8D0B - chains A and H of the 8 polymer chains in the assembly; structure by electron microscopy, 3.43 A resolution.

== Chain A ==
Protein: CST complex subunit CTC1
Organism: Homo sapiens
Reference sequence: Q2NKJ3 (CTC1_HUMAN); residues 9-1217 here = UniProt positions 9-1217
Amino-acid sequence (1209 residues; row label = number of the first residue in the row):
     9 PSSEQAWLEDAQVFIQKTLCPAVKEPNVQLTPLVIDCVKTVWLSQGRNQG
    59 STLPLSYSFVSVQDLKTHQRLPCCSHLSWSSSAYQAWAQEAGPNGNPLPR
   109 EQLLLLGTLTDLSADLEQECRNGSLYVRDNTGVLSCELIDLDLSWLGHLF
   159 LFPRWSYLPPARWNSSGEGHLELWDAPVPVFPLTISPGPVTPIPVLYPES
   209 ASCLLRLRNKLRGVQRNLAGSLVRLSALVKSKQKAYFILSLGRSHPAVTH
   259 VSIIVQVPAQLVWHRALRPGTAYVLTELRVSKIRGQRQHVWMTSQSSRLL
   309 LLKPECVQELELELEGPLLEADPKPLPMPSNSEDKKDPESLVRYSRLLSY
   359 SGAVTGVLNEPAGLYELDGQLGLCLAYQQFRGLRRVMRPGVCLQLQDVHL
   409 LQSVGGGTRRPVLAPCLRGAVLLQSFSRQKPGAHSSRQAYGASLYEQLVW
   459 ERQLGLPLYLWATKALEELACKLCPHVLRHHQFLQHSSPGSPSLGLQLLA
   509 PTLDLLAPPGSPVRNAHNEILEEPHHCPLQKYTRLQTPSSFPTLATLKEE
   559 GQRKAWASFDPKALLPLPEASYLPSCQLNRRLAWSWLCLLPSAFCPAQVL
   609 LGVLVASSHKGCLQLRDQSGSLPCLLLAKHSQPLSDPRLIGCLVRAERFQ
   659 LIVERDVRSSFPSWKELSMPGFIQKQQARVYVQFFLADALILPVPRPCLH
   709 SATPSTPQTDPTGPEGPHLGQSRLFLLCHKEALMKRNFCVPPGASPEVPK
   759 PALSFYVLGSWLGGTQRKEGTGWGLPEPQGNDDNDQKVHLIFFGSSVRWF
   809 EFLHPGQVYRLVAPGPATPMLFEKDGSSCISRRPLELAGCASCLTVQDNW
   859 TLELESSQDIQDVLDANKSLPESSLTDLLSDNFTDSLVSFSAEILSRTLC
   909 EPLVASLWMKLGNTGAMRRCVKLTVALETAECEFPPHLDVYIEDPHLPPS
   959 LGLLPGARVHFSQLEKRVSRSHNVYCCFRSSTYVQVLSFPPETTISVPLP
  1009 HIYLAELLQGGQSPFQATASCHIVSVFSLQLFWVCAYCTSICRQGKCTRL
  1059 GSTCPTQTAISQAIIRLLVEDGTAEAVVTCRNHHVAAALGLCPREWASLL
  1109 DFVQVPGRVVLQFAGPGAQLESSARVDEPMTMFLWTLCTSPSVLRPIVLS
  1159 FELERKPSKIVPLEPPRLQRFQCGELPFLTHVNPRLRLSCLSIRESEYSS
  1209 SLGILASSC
Not modelled in the structure: 318-349, 706-727, 911-925, 1125-1135, 1205-1217
Sequence notes: conflict Val820 (Ile in Q2NKJ3), Val1005 (Ile in Q2NKJ3)
Curated features (UniProtKB/Swiss-Prot):
  - natural variant: Ala227 (A227V: In CRMCC1), Val259 (V259M: In CRMCC1), Gly503 (G503R: In CRMCC1), Val665 (V665G: In CRMCC1), Val820 (I820V: this construct carries the variant), Arg840 (R840W: In CRMCC1), Val871 (V871M: In CRMCC1), Arg975 (R975G: In CRMCC1), Cys985 (deletion: In CRMCC1), Arg987 (R987W: In CRMCC1), Val1005 (I1005V: this construct carries the variant), Leu1142 (L1142H: In CRMCC1), 1 further natural variant entry in UniProt

== Chain H ==
Molecule: 15-nt DNA strand
Sequence (15 nucleotides; numbered 1 to 15; the number before each row is that of its first residue):
     1 TAGGGTTAGGGTTAG

== How chain A and chain H interact ==
Pairs across the interface (39):
  Cys928(A) - DA2(H)  base contact
  Tyr949(A) - DA2(H)  base contact
  Glu951(A) - DT1(H)  base contact
  Glu951(A) - DA2(H)  hydrogen bond to the base
  Arg975(A) - DT1(H)  base contact
  Val976(A) - DA2(H)  phosphate contact
  Ser977(A) - DA2(H)  phosphate contact
  Ser977(A) - DG3(H)  hydrogen bond to the phosphate
  Arg978(A) - DA2(H)  salt bridge to the phosphate
  Ser979(A) - DG3(H)  hydrogen bond to the phosphate
  Asn981(A) - DG3(H)  phosphate contact
  Tyr983(A) - DT1(H)  sugar contact
  Tyr983(A) - DA2(H)  phosphate contact
  Arg987(A) - DT1(H)  base contact
  Phe1035(A) - DG9(H)  base contact
  Arg1074(A) - DA8(H)  base contact
  Arg1074(A) - DG9(H)  hydrogen bond to the base
  Glu1083(A) - DG10(H)  base contact
  Gln1120(A) - DG9(H)  base contact
  Ala1122(A) - DG9(H)  base contact
  Ala1122(A) - DG10(H)  phosphate contact
  Gly1123(A) - DG9(H)  phosphate contact
  Gly1123(A) - DG10(H)  hydrogen bond to the phosphate
  Pro1124(A) - DG9(H)  sugar contact
  Glu1162(A) - DG3(H)  base contact
  Lys1164(A) - DG3(H)  base contact
  Lys1167(A) - DG3(H)  hydrogen bond to the base
  Arg1175(A) - DG11(H)  base contact
  Gln1177(A) - DG11(H)  hydrogen bond to the base
  Phe1179(A) - DG11(H)  base contact
  Gln1180(A) - DT12(H)  hydrogen bond to the phosphate
  Cys1181(A) - DT12(H)  phosphate contact
  Cys1181(A) - DT13(H)  phosphate contact
  Arg1193(A) - DA8(H)  sugar contact
  Arg1193(A) - DG9(H)  hydrogen bond to the phosphate
  Arg1193(A) - DG10(H)  base contact
  Arg1193(A) - DG11(H)  hydrogen bond to the base
  Arg1195(A) - DA8(H)  hydrogen bond to the base
  Arg1195(A) - DG9(H)  base contact
Other interface residues (no listed pair), chain A (33 interface residues in all): Arg926, Cys985, Leu1076, Val1085, Glu1183

== Overview ==
33 residues of chain A face 9 of chain H across their interface, with 11 hydrogen bonds and 1 salt bridge.
Polar contacts include Glu951(A)-DA2(H), Arg1074(A)-DG9(H) and Lys1167(A)-DG3(H).
Chain A is CST complex subunit CTC1 (Homo sapiens) and chain H is a 15-nt DNA strand; the structure, Human
CST-DNA polymerase alpha/primase preinitiation complex bound to 4xTEL-foldback template, was determined by
electron microscopy (same publication as 8D0K).
